4YFD - chains B and A; structure by X-ray diffraction, 3.25 A resolution.

# Chain B
Molecule: Interleukin-1 receptor accessory protein
Organism: Mus musculus
UniProt: Q61730 (IL1AP_MOUSE); residues 21-351 here = UniProt positions 21-351
Amino-acid sequence (339 residues; row label = number of the first residue in the row):
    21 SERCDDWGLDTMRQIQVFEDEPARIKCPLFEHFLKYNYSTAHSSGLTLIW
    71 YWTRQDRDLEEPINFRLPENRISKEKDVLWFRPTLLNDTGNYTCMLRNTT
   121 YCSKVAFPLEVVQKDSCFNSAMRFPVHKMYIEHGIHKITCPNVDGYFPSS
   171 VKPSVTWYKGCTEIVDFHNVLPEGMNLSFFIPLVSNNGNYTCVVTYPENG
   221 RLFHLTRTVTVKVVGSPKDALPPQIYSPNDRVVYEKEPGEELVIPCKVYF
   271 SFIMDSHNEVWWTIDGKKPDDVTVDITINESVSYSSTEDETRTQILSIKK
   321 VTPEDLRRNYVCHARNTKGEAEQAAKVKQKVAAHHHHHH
Disordered / not traced: 21-23, 346-359
Sequence notes: expression tag (352-359)
Cystine bridges: Cys24-Cys122, Cys47-Cys114, Cys137-Cys181, Cys160-Cys212, Cys266-Cys332
Covalent attachments: N-acetylglucosamine (NAG) linked to Asn57, Asn107, Asn111, Asn118, Asn209
Curated features (UniProtKB/Swiss-Prot):
  - region: Ile69 to Phe85 (Essential for interaction with PTPRD)
  - glycosylation (N-linked (GlcNAc...) asparagine): Asn57, Asn107, Asn111, Asn118, Asn196, Asn209, Asn299
  - mutagenesis: Trp27 (W27A: Reduces affinity for PTPRD), Asp30 (D30A: Does not affect affinity for PTPRD), Ile69 to Tyr71 (Abolishes interaction with PTPRD; when associates with 82-A--A-85. Significantly reduces synaptogenesis; when associates with 82-A--A-85), Pro82 to Phe85 (Abolishes interaction with PTPRD; when associates with 69-A--A-71 Significantly reduces synaptogenesis; when associates with 82-A--A-85), Lys94 (K94A: Reduces affinity for PTPRD)
From the paper describing this entry:
  - mutagenesis - D30A: unchanged binding to Receptor-type tyrosine-protein phosphatase delta (chain A)

# Chain A
Molecule: Receptor-type tyrosine-protein phosphatase delta
Organism: Mus musculus
Notes: EC 3.1.3.48
UniProt: Q64487 (PTPRD_MOUSE); residues 28-518 here correspond to UniProt positions 21-511 (UniProt number = residue number - 7)
Amino-acid sequence (491 residues; row label = number of the first residue in the row):
    28 ETPPRFTRTPVDQTGVSGGVASFICQATGDPRPKIVWNKKGKKVSNQRFE
    78 VIEFDDGSGSVLRIQPLRTPRDEAIYECVASNNVGEISVSTRLTVLREDQ
   128 IPRGFPTIDMGPQLKVVERTRTATMLCAASGNPDPEITWFKDFLPVDTSN
   178 NNGRIKQLRSESIGGTPIRGALQIEQSEESDQGKYECVATNSAGTRYSAP
   228 ANLYVRELREVRRVPPRFSIPPTNHEIMPGGSVNITCVAVGSPMPYVKWM
   278 LGAEDLTPEDDMPIGRNVLELNDVRQSANYTCVAMSTLGVIEAIAQITVK
   328 ALPKPPGTPVVTESTATSITLTWDSGNPEPVSYYIIQHKPKNSEEPYKEI
   378 DGIATTRYSVAGLSPYSDYEFRVVAVNNIGRGPASEPVLTQTSEQAPSSA
   428 PRDVQARMLSSTTILVQWKEPEEPNGQIQGYRVYYTMDPTQHVNNWMKHN
   478 VADSQITTIGNLVPQKTYSVKVLAFTSIGDGPLSSDIQVIT
Cystine bridges: Cys52-Cys105, Cys154-Cys214, Cys264-Cys309
Covalent attachments: N-acetylglucosamine (NAG) linked to Asn261, Asn306
Curated features (UniProtKB/Swiss-Prot):
  - region: Glu188 to Arg196 (Mini-exon peptide A9), Glu234 to Glu237 (Mini-exon peptide B)
  - site: Tyr273 (Required for interaction with IL1RAP)
  - glycosylation (N-linked (GlcNAc...) asparagine): Asn261, Asn306
From the paper describing this entry:
  - conformationally variable residues (order/disorder transition): Arg196
  - mutagenesis - R196A: unchanged binding to Interleukin-1 receptor accessory protein (chain B)
  - mutagenesis - R75A: decreased signaling

# Chain B / chain A interface
Pairs across the interface (65):
  Cys24(B) with Gln200(A), hydrogen bond (backbone-side chain); Glu202(A)
  Asp25(B) with Lys183(A), salt bridge; Leu185(A); Gln200(A)
  Asp26(B) with Thr151(A); Leu185(A); Gln200(A), hydrogen bond (backbone-side chain)
  Trp27(B) with Leu153(A); Leu185(A), hydrophobic; Arg186(A); Ser187(A); Arg196(A); Ala198(A), hydrophobic
  Leu29(B) with Leu153(A)
  Asp30(B) with Arg196(A), salt bridge
  Thr31(B) with Met137(A)
  Met32(B) with Arg196(A), hydrogen bond
  Glu51(B) with Ile190(A)
  His52(B) with Ser187(A), hydrogen bond (backbone-side chain); Arg196(A), hydrogen bond
  Phe53(B) with Ser187(A); Glu188(A); Arg196(A)
  Lys55(B) with Glu188(A), salt bridge
  Tyr58(B) with Glu286(A), hydrogen bond
  His62(B) with Glu286(A), salt bridge
  Leu66(B) with Glu286(A)
  Thr67(B) with Lys275(A), hydrogen bond; Glu286(A); Met289(A); Met312(A)
  Leu68(B) with Glu286(A), hydrogen bond (backbone-side chain)
  Ile69(B) with Tyr273(A), hydrophobic; Ser313(A)
  Trp70(B) with Tyr273(A), hydrogen bond (backbone-side chain)
  Tyr71(B) with Pro270(A), hydrophobic; Met271(A), hydrogen bond (side chain-backbone); Pro272(A); Met312(A), hydrogen bond (side chain-backbone); Ser313(A); Thr314(A)
  Asp78(B) with Arg236(A); Val238(A)
  Glu80(B) with Arg240(A), salt bridge; Pro270(A); Thr314(A)
  Pro82(B) with Met271(A); Tyr273(A); Ile291(A), hydrophobic
  Ile83(B) with Tyr273(A), hydrogen bond (backbone-side chain); Ile291(A)
  Asn84(B) with Ile291(A)
  Phe85(B) with Tyr273(A); Asp287(A)
  Arg86(B) with Asp288(A), salt bridge
  Lys94(B) with Glu286(A), salt bridge; Asp287(A), salt bridge
  Glu95(B) with Asp287(A)
  Lys96(B) with Asp287(A), hydrogen bond (backbone-side chain)
  Met115(B) with Thr314(A)
  Arg117(B) with Ser313(A), hydrogen bond (side chain-backbone); Gly316(A); Val317(A)
  Thr119(B) with Val317(A)
Other interface residues (no listed pair), chain B (35 interface residues in all): Gly28, Gly65
Other interface residues (no listed pair), chain A (37 interface residues in all): Thr149, Pro194, Gly197, Asp282, Leu315, Glu319
Interface features reported in the paper:
  - pairs named by the authors: Trp27(B)-Leu153(A) (hydrophobic contact), Asp30(B)-Arg196(A), Phe53(B)-Glu188(A) (backbone contact), Tyr58(B)-Glu286(A) (hydrogen bond), Thr67(B)-Lys275(A) (hydrogen bond), Tyr71(B)-Tyr273(A) (pi stacking), Tyr71(B)-Met271(A) (hydrogen bond), Arg86(B)-Asp288(A) (hydrogen bond), Lys94(B)-Glu286(A) (hydrogen bond), Lys94(B)-Asp287(A) (hydrogen bond), Leu185(A)-Trp27(B) (hydrophobic contact), Ala198(A)-Trp27(B) (hydrophobic contact), Tyr273(A)-Trp70(B) (hydrogen bond)
  - interface residues, chain B: Ile69(B), Pro82(B), Phe85(B)
  - hot spots on chain B (mutagenesis) - I69A/Y71A/P82A/F85A: abolished binding to Receptor-type tyrosine-protein phosphatase delta (chain A)
  - interface residues, chain A: Pro270(A), Ile291(A), Thr314(A)

# Summary
Chain B and chain A form an interface of 35 and 37 residues respectively, with 14 hydrogen bonds and 8 salt
bridges. Polar contacts include Asp25(B)-Lys183(A), Asp30(B)-Arg196(A) and Lys55(B)-Glu188(A). The paper
describes hydrophobic contacts between Trp27(B) and Leu153(A), Leu185(A) and Trp27(B) and Ala198(A) and
Trp27(B); a contact between Asp30(B) and Arg196(A); a backbone contact between Phe53(B) and Glu188(A). The
paper reports that R75A of chain A reduces signaling; interface residues Ile69(B), Pro82(B) and Pro270(A)
among others; 4 substitutions were tested in all.
Chain B is Interleukin-1 receptor accessory protein and chain A is Receptor-type tyrosine-protein phosphatase
delta, both from Mus musculus; the structure, Crystal structure PTP delta Ig1-Fn2 in complex with IL-1RAcP,
was determined by X-ray diffraction together with 5Y32, 4YFE, 4YFG, 4YH6 and 4YH7 from the same study.
